8TJH - chain A; structure by X-ray diffraction, 2.00 A resolution.

== Chain A ==
Name: extreme thermostable green fluorescent protein (TGP-E)
Organism: synthetic construct
Notes: engineered mutation(s): Q66E
Amino-acid sequence (249 residues; row label = number of the first residue in the row):
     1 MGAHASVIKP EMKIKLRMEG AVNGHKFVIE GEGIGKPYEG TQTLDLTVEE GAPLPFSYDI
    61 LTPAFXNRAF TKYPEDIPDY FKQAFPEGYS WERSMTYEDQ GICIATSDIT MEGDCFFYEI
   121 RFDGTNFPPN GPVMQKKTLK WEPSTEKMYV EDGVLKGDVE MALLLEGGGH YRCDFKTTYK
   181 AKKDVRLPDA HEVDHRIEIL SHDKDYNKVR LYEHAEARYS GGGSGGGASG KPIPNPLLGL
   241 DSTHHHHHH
Unresolved in the structure: 1-6, 219-249
Modified positions: CRU (4-[(4Z)-1-(carboxymethyl)-4-(4-hydroxybenzylidene)-5-oxo-4,5-dihydro-1H-imidazol-2-yl]-4-iminobutanoic acid) at position 66

== Summary ==
Chain A is extreme thermostable green fluorescent protein (TGP-E) (synthetic construct); the structure, TGP-E,
extreme thermostable green fluorescent protein (TGP) with Q66E mutation, was determined by X-ray diffraction
(same publication as 9BQ4).
